Entry 8QW3 (X-ray diffraction, 1.25 A resolution); this record covers chains A and D of the 6 polymer chains in the assembly.

# Chain A (and D)
Protein: Nucleoside diphosphate kinase 3
Organism: Homo sapiens
Notes: chain D of this document is another copy of the same molecule, construct and numbering; everything in this record applies to it too
Reference sequence: Q13232 (NDK3_HUMAN); residue numbers follow UniProt; this construct covers 18-169
Chain sequence (155 residues; numbered 15 to 169; the number before each row is that of its first residue):
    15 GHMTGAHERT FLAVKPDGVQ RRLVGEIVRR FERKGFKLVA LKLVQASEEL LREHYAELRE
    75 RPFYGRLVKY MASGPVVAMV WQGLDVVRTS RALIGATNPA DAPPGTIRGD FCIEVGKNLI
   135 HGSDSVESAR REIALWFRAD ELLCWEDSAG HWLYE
Disordered / not traced: 15-18
Differences from the reference sequence: expression tag (15-17)
Ligand contacts: ADP (adenosine-5'-diphosphate): Lys29, Tyr69, Leu72, Phe77, Leu81, Arg105, Thr111, Arg122, Val129, Gly130, Asn132, Gly136
Curated features (UniProtKB/Swiss-Prot):
  - active site: His135 (Pros-phosphohistidine intermediate)
  - binding site (ADP): Lys29, Arg105, Thr111, Arg122, Val129, Asn132
  - mutagenesis: Glu40 (E40D: Impairs hexamerization; when associated with D-46. Decreases mitochondrial tethering activity; when associated with D-46), Glu46 (E46D: Impairs hexamerization; when associated with D-40. Decreases mitochondrial tethering activity; when associated with D-40), His135 (H135Q: Lacks of nucleoside diphosphate kinase activity. Does not affect mitochondrial fusion activity)
What the authors report for this chain:
  - binding site for ADP: Lys29, Tyr69, Phe77, Arg105, Thr111, Arg122, Val129, Asn132, His135, Gly136
  - post-translational modification sites: His135
  - catalytic residues: His135 (proposed by the authors, not directly observed)

# Chain A / chain D interface
Residue-residue contacts - 57 pairs, chain A then chain D:
  Val33(A) - Trp159(D)  hydrophobic
  Gln34(A) - Trp159(D)
  Gln34(A) - Glu160(D)  hydrogen bond (side chain-backbone)
  Gln34(A) - Asp161(D)
  Gln34(A) - Ser162(D)  hydrogen bond
  Arg36(A) - Glu46(D)
  Arg36(A) - Gly49(D)  hydrogen bond (side chain-backbone)
  Arg36(A) - Phe50(D)
  Arg36(A) - Asp161(D)  salt bridge
  Arg36(A) - Ala163(D)
  Arg36(A) - Leu167(D)
  Leu37(A) - Glu46(D)  hydrogen bond (backbone-side chain)
  Val38(A) - Glu46(D)  hydrogen bond (backbone-side chain)
  Gly39(A) - Gly39(D)
  Gly39(A) - Val42(D)
  Gly39(A) - Arg43(D)
  Gly39(A) - Glu46(D)  hydrogen bond (backbone-side chain)
  Glu40(A) - Arg43(D)
  Val42(A) - Gly39(D)
  Arg43(A) - Gly39(D)
  Arg43(A) - Glu40(D)
  Glu46(A) - Arg36(D)
  Glu46(A) - Leu37(D)  hydrogen bond (side chain-backbone)
  Glu46(A) - Val38(D)  hydrogen bond (side chain-backbone)
  Glu46(A) - Gly39(D)  hydrogen bond (side chain-backbone)
  Gly49(A) - Arg36(D)
  Phe50(A) - Arg36(D)
  Leu52(A) - Leu57(D)
  Val53(A) - Leu57(D)
  Ala54(A) - Leu57(D)
  Leu55(A) - Leu55(D)  hydrophobic
  Leu55(A) - Lys56(D)
  Leu55(A) - Leu57(D)  hydrogen bond (backbone-backbone)
  Leu55(A) - Val91(D)  hydrophobic
  Lys56(A) - Leu55(D)
  Leu57(A) - Leu52(D)
  Leu57(A) - Val53(D)
  Leu57(A) - Ala54(D)
  Leu57(A) - Leu55(D)  hydrogen bond (backbone-backbone)
  Leu57(A) - Leu157(D)  hydrophobic
  Val58(A) - Leu157(D)
  Gln59(A) - Leu157(D)
  Pro89(A) - Leu157(D)  hydrophobic
  Pro89(A) - Trp159(D)
  Val91(A) - Leu55(D)  hydrophobic
  Leu157(A) - Leu57(D)  hydrophobic
  Leu157(A) - Val58(D)
  Leu157(A) - Gln59(D)
  Trp159(A) - Val33(D)  hydrophobic
  Trp159(A) - Gln34(D)
  Trp159(A) - Arg36(D)
  Trp159(A) - Pro89(D)
  Glu160(A) - Gln34(D)  hydrogen bond (backbone-side chain)
  Asp161(A) - Gln34(D)
  Asp161(A) - Arg36(D)  salt bridge
  Ser162(A) - Gln34(D)  hydrogen bond
  Ala163(A) - Arg36(D)
Also at the interface, not in a pair above, chain A (31 interface residues in all): Lys51, Cys158, Leu167

# In short
31 residues of chain A and 29 residues of chain D are in contact, with 13 hydrogen bonds and 2 salt bridges.
Polar contacts include Arg36(A)-Asp161(D), Gln34(A)-Glu160(D) and Gln34(A)-Ser162(D). Bound to chain A: ADP.
From the paper: the catalytic residue His135(A); a binding site for ADP at Lys29(A), Tyr69(A) and Phe77(A)
among others.
Chain A and chain D are both Nucleoside diphosphate kinase 3 (Homo sapiens); the structure, Human NDPK-C in
complex with ADP, was determined by X-ray diffraction (same publication as 8QVY, 8QVZ, 8QW0, 8QW1 and 8QW2).
